PDB entry 1K78 | X-ray diffraction, 2.25 A resolution | chains D and B of the 5 polymer chains in the assembly

# Chain D
Molecule: Pax5/Ets Binding Site on the mb-1 promoter
Sequence (27 nucleotides; row label = number of the first residue in the row):
     1 AAGGCCACTGGAGCCCATCTCCGGCAC

# Chain B
Molecule: C-ets-1 Protein
From: Mus musculus
Notes: fragment: ETS domain
UniProt: P27577 (ETS1_MOUSE); residue numbers follow UniProt; this construct covers 331-440
Sequence (110 residues; row label = number of the first residue in the row):
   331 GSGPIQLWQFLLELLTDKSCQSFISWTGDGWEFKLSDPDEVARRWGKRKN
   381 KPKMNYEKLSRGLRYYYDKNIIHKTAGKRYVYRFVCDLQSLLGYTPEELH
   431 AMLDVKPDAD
Disordered / not traced: 331-334, 437-440

# How chain D and chain B interact
Residue-residue contacts (15; chain D residue first):
  DA17(D) with Gln336(B), phosphate contact; Tyr395(B), sugar contact
  DT18(D) with Gln336(B), phosphate contact; Leu337(B), hydrogen bond to the phosphate; Lys379(B), hydrogen bond to the phosphate; Tyr395(B), base contact; Tyr396(B), hydrogen bond to the phosphate
  DC19(D) with Trp375(B), hydrogen bond to the phosphate; Lys379(B), salt bridge to the phosphate; Lys381(B), sugar contact; Met384(B), phosphate contact
  DT20(D) with Lys383(B), phosphate contact; Met384(B), phosphate contact; Lys388(B), salt bridge to the phosphate; Arg391(B), base contact
Also at the interface, not in a pair above, chain D (5 interface residues in all): DC21
Also at the interface, not in a pair above, chain B (13 interface residues in all): Ile335, Trp338

# In short
Chain D and chain B form an interface of 5 and 13 residues respectively; the contacts include 4 hydrogen bonds
and 2 salt bridges. Among the polar pairs are DT18(D)-Leu337(B), DT18(D)-Lys379(B) and DT18(D)-Tyr396(B).
Here chain D is Pax5/Ets Binding Site on the mb-1 promoter and chain B is C-ets-1 Protein (Mus musculus).
Entry 1K78 (Pax5(1-149)+Ets-1(331-440)+DNA) was determined by X-ray diffraction, deposited together with 1K79
and 1K7A.
